Entry 2N82 (solution NMR); this record covers chains A and B.

[Chain A]
Molecule: 23-nt RNA strand
Sequence (23 nucleotides; each row starts with the number of its first residue):
    19 GGUAGUUUUGGCAUGACUCUACC
What the authors report for this chain:
  - conformationally variable residues (side-chain flip): A31, G33
  - contacts within the chain: G29-A31

[Chain B]
Molecule: RNA binding protein fox-1 homolog 1
Source organism: Homo sapiens
Reference sequence: Q9NWB1 (RFOX1_HUMAN); numbering as in UniProt (aligned over 109-208)
Amino-acid sequence (104 residues; numbered 105 to 208; the number before each row is that of its first residue):
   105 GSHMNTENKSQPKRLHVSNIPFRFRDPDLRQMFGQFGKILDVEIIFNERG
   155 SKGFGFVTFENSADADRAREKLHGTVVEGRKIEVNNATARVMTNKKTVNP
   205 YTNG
Differences from the reference sequence: expression tag (105-108)

[How chain A and chain B interact]
Pairs across the interface (59):
  G19(A) - Lys200(B)  base contact
  G19(A) - Asn203(B)  base contact
  G19(A) - Tyr205(B)  sugar contact
  G19(A) - Thr206(B)  base contact
  U25(A) - Phe150(B)  base contact
  U26(A) - Phe150(B)  base contact
  U26(A) - Glu152(B)  sugar contact
  U26(A) - Arg153(B)  sugar contact
  U26(A) - Gly154(B)  base contact
  U27(A) - Glu152(B)  base contact
  U27(A) - Arg153(B)  sugar contact
  G28(A) - Phe126(B)  base contact
  G28(A) - Arg153(B)  sugar contact
  G29(A) - Asn123(B)  base contact
  G29(A) - Ile124(B)  base contact
  G29(A) - Pro125(B)  base contact
  G29(A) - Phe126(B)  base contact
  G29(A) - Gly157(B)  base contact
  G29(A) - Arg184(B)  sugar contact
  C30(A) - Phe126(B)  base contact
  C30(A) - Asn151(B)  base contact
  C30(A) - Arg153(B)  base contact
  C30(A) - Ser155(B)  base contact
  C30(A) - Lys156(B)  sugar contact
  C30(A) - Gly157(B)  base contact
  A31(A) - Ser122(B)  base contact
  A31(A) - Asn123(B)  base contact
  A31(A) - Lys156(B)  base contact
  A31(A) - Gly157(B)  base contact
  A31(A) - Phe158(B)  base contact
  U32(A) - His120(B)  base contact
  U32(A) - Phe158(B)  sugar contact
  U32(A) - Phe160(B)  base contact
  U32(A) - Asn189(B)  base contact
  U32(A) - Asn190(B)  base contact
  U32(A) - Ala191(B)  base contact
  U32(A) - Thr192(B)  base contact
  G33(A) - Arg118(B)  base contact
  G33(A) - Ile149(B)  sugar contact
  G33(A) - Phe158(B)  sugar contact
  G33(A) - Phe160(B)  base contact
  G33(A) - Ala191(B)  base contact
  G33(A) - Thr192(B)  base contact
  G33(A) - Ala193(B)  base contact
  G33(A) - Arg194(B)  base contact
  A34(A) - Ile149(B)  base contact
  A34(A) - Phe150(B)  base contact
  A34(A) - Asn151(B)  base contact
  A34(A) - Lys156(B)  base contact
  A34(A) - Val195(B)  phosphate contact
  A34(A) - Lys199(B)  sugar contact
  C35(A) - Met196(B)  phosphate contact
  C35(A) - Thr197(B)  phosphate contact
  C35(A) - Asn198(B)  phosphate contact
  C35(A) - Lys199(B)  phosphate contact
  U36(A) - Lys199(B)  base contact
  C40(A) - Asn203(B)  base contact
  C41(A) - Asn203(B)  base contact
  C41(A) - Tyr205(B)  base contact
Also at the interface, not in a pair above, chain A (16 interface residues in all): G20
Also at the interface, not in a pair above, chain B (35 interface residues in all): Glu147
From the paper, about this interface:
  - pairs named by the authors: G19(A)-Tyr205(B), G33(A)-Phe160(B) (pi stacking)

[In short]
Chain A and chain B form an interface of 16 and 35 residues respectively. The paper describes a contact
between G19(A) and Tyr205(B); pi stacking between G33(A) and Phe160(B). From the paper: conformational
variability at A31(A) and G33(A); contacts within the chain involving A31(A) and G29(A).
Here chain A is a 23-nt RNA strand and chain B is RNA binding protein fox-1 homolog 1 (Homo sapiens). Entry
2N82 (solution structure of the complex of microRNA 20b pre-element with Rbfox RRM) was determined by solution
NMR.
